Entry 8WI8 (electron microscopy, 2.70 A resolution); this record covers chains E and A of the 28 polymer chains in the assembly.

== Chain E ==
Protein: 50S ribosomal protein L2
From: Mycolicibacterium smegmatis MC2 155
UniProt: A0QSD4 (RL2_MYCS2); numbering as in UniProt (aligned over 1-278)
Chain sequence (278 residues; numbered 1 to 278; the number before each row is that of its first residue):
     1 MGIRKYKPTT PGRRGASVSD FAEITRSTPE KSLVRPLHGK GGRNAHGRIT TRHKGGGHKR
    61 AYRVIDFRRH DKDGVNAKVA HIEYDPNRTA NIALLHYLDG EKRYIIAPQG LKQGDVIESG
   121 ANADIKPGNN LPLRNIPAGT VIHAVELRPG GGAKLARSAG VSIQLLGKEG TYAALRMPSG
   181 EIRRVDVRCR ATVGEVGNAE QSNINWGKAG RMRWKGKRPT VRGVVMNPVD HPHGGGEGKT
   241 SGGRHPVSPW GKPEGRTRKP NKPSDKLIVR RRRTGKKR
Disordered / not traced: 1, 277-278

== Chain A ==
Molecule: 23S rRNA
From: Mycolicibacterium smegmatis MC2 155
Sequence (3119 nucleotides; row label = number of the first residue in the row):
     2 AAGUGUUUAA GGGCGCAUGG UGGAUGCCUU GGCACUGGGA GCCGAUGAAG GACGUAGGAG
    62 GCUGCGAUAA GCCUCGGGGA GCUGUCAACC GAGCGUUGAU CCGAGGAUGU CCGAAUGGGG
   122 AAACCCGGCA CGAGUGAUGU CGUGUCACCA GGCGCUGAAU AUAUAGGCGU CUGGGGGGAA
   182 CGCGGGGAAG UGAAACAUCU CAGUACCCGU AGGAAGAGAA AACAAAAUGU GAUUCCGUGA
   242 GUAGUGGCGA GCGAAAGCGG AGGAUGGCUA AACCGUAUGC AUGUGAUACC GGGUAGGGGU
   302 UGUGUGUGCG GGGUUGUGGG ACCUAUCUUU CCGGCUCUAC CUGGCUGGAG GGCAGUGAGA
   362 AAAUGUUGUG GUUAGCGGAA AUGGCUUGGG AUGGCCUGCC GUAGACGGUG AGAGCCCGGU
   422 ACGUGAAAAC CCGACGUCUG UCUUGAUGGU GUUCCCGAGU AGCAGCGGGC CCGUGGAAUC
   482 UGCUGUGAAU CUGCCGGGAC CACCCGGUAA GCCUGAAUAC UUCCCAGUGA CCGAUAGCGG
   542 AUUAGUACCG UGAGGGAAUG GUGAAAAGUA CCCCGGGAGG GGAGUGAAAG AGUACCUGAA
   602 ACCGUGCGCU UACAAUCCGU CAGAGCCCUC GACGUGUCGU GGGGUGAUGG CGUGCCUUUU
   662 GAAGAAUGAG CCUGCGAGUC AGGGACAUGU CGCGAGGUUA ACCCGGGUGG GGUAGCCGCA
   722 GCGAAAGCGA GUCUGAAUAG GGCGUAUCCA CACAAGAGUG UGUGGUGUAG UGGUGUGUUC
   782 UGGACCCGAA GCGGAGUGAU CUACCCAUGG CCAGGGUGAA GCGCGGGUAA GACCGCGUGG
   842 AGGCCCGAAC CCACUUAGGU UGAAGACUGA GGGGAUGAGC UGUGGGUAGG GGUGAAAGGC
   902 CAAUCAAACU CCGUGAUAGC UGGUUCUCCC CGAAAUGCAU UUAGGUGCAG CGUCGCAUGU
   962 UUCUUGCCGG AGGUAGAGCU ACUGGAUGGC CGAUGGGCCC CACAGGGUUA CUGACGUCAG
  1022 CCAAACUCCG AAUGCCGGUA AGUCCAAGAG UGCGGCAGUG AGACGGCGGG GGAUAAGCUC
  1082 CGUGCGUCGA GAGGGAAACA GCCCAGAUCG CCGGCUAAGG CCCCUAAGCG UGUGCUAAGU
  1142 GGAAAAGGAU GUGCAGUCGC GAAGACAACC AGGAGGUUGG CUUAGAAGCA GCCACCCUUG
  1202 AAAGAGUGCG UAAUAGCUCA CUGGUCAAGU GAUUGUGCGC CGAUAAUGUA GCGGGGCUCA
  1262 AGCACACCGC CGAAGCCGCG GCAGCCAACG UGUUGGCUGG GUAGGGGAGC GUCCUGCAUC
  1322 CGGUGAAGCC GCCGAGUGAU CGAGUGGUGG AGGGUGUGGG AGUGAGAAUG CAGGCAUGAG
  1382 UAGCGAUUAG GCAAGUGAGA ACCUUGCCCG CCGAAAGACC AAGGGUUCCU GGGCCAGGCC
  1442 AGUCCGCCCA GGGUGAGUCG GGACCUAAGG CGAGGCCGAC AGGCGUAGUC GAUGGACAAC
  1502 GGGUUGAUAU UCCCGUACCC GUGUAUGUGC GUCCAUGAUG AAUCAGCGGU ACUAACCAUC
  1562 CAAAACCACC GUGACCGCAC CUUUCGGGGU GUGGCGUUGG UGGGGCUGCA UGGGACCUUC
  1622 GUUGGUAGUA GUCAAGCGAU GGGGUGACGC AGGAAGGUAG CCGUACCGGU CAGUGGUAAU
  1682 ACCGGGGUAA GCCUGUAGGG AGUCAGAUAG GUAAAUCCGU CUGGCAUAUA UCCUGAGAGG
  1742 UGAUGCAUAG CCGAGUGAGG CGAAUUCGGU GAUCCUAUGC UGCCGAGAAA AGCCUCUAGC
  1802 GAGGACAUAC ACGGCCCGUA CCCCAAACCA ACACAGGUGG UCAGGUAGAG AAUACUAAGG
  1862 CGUACGAGUG AACUAUGGUU AAGGAACUCG GCAAAAUGCC CCCGUAACUU CGGGAGAAGG
  1922 GGGACCCACA UGGCGUGUAA GCCUUUACGG CCCAAGCGUG AGUGGGUGGC ACAAACCAGU
  1982 GAGAAGCGAC UGUUUACUAA AAACACAGGU CCGUGCGAAG UCGCAAGACG AUGUAUACGG
  2042 ACUGACGCCU GCCCGGUGCU GGAAGGUUAA GAGGACCCGU UAACUCCCUU UGGGGGUGAA
  2102 GCGGAGAAUU UAAGCCCCAG UAAACGGCGG UGGUAACUAU AACCAUCCUA AGGUAGCGAA
  2162 AUUCCUUGUC GGGUAAGUUC CGACCUGCAC GAAUGGCGUA ACGACUUCUC AACUGUCUCA
  2222 ACCAUAGACU CGGCGAAAUU GCACUACGAG UAAAGAUGCU CGUUACGCGC GGCAGGACGA
  2282 AAAGACCCCG GGACCUUCAC UACAACUUGG UAUUGGUGCU CGAUACGGUU UGUGUAGGAU
  2342 AGGUGGGAGA CUGUGAAGCU CACACGCCAG UGUGGGUGGA GUCGUUGUUG AAAUACCACU
  2402 CUGAUCGUAU UGGGCCUCUA ACCUCGGACC GUAUAUCCGG UUCAGGGACA GUGCCUGGUG
  2462 GGUAGUUUAA CUGGGGCGGU UGCCUCCUAA AAUGUAACGG AGGCGCCCAA AGGUUCCCUC
  2522 AACCUGGACG GCAAUCAGGU GUUGAGUGUA AGUGCACAAG GGAGCUUGAC UGCGAGACGG
  2582 ACAUGUCGAG CAGGGACGAA AGUCGGGACU AGUGAUCCGG CACCUCUGAG UGGAAGGGGU
  2642 GUCGCUCAAC GGAUAAAAGG UACCCCGGGG AUAACAGGCU GAUCUUCCCC AAGAGUCCAU
  2702 AUCGACGGGA UGGUUUGGCA CCUCGAUGUC GGCUCGUCGC AUCCUGGGGC UGGAGCAGGU
  2762 CCCAAGGGUU GGGCUGUUCG CCCAUUAAAG CGGCACGCGA GCUGGGUUUA GAACGUCGUG
  2822 AGACAGUUCG GUCUCUAUCC GCCGCGCGCG UCAGAAGCUU GAGGAAACCU GUCCCUAGUA
  2882 CGAGAGGACC GGGACGGACG AACCUCUGGU AUACCAGUUG UCCCACCAGG GGCACGGCUG
  2942 GAUAGCCACG UUCGGACAGG AUAACCGCUG AAAGCAUCUA AGCGGGAAAC CUCUUCCAAG
  3002 ACCAGGCUUC UCACCCUCUA GGAGGGAUAA GGCCCCCCGC AGACCACGGG AUUGAUAGAC
  3062 CAGACCUGGA AGCCUAGUAA UAGGUGCAGG GAACUGGCAC UAACCGGCCG AAAACUUAC
Disordered / not traced: 1171-1220, 1564-1607

== Interface between chain E and chain A ==
Residue-residue contacts - 263 pairs, chain E then chain A:
  Arg4(E) with A821(A), sugar contact; C1785(A), salt bridge to the phosphate
  Lys7(E) with A820(A), phosphate contact; A821(A), salt bridge to the phosphate
  Pro8(E) with C1912(A), phosphate contact; G1913(A), base contact
  Thr9(E) with A820(A), sugar contact; G1913(A), sugar contact
  Thr10(E) with G843(A), hydrogen bond to the phosphate; G844(A), hydrogen bond to the phosphate
  Pro11(E) with A1990(A), hydrogen bond to the base; C1991(A), base contact
  Gly12(E) with G844(A), phosphate contact
  Arg13(E) with A842(A), hydrogen bond to the sugar; G843(A), sugar contact; G844(A), phosphate contact
  Arg14(E) with U1911(A), hydrogen bond to the sugar; G1913(A), hydrogen bond to the base
  Val18(E) with G1786(A), phosphate contact
  Phe21(E) with C1785(A), phosphate contact; A1787(A), base contact
  Ser27(E) with A1787(A), base contact
  Lys31(E) with U1646(A), salt bridge to the phosphate; G1647(A), salt bridge to the phosphate; A1648(A), hydrogen bond to the sugar
  Pro36(E) with A1789(A), sugar contact; A1790(A), sugar contact
  His38(E) with C807(A), sugar contact; A808(A), phosphate contact; G1470(A), salt bridge to the phosphate
  Gly39(E) with C807(A), sugar contact; A808(A), hydrogen bond to the phosphate
  Lys40(E) with C2030(A), phosphate contact; G2031(A), phosphate contact; U2033(A), phosphate contact
  Gly41(E) with C806(A), sugar contact
  Gly42(E) with C2030(A), hydrogen bond to the sugar
  Arg43(E) with C805(A), hydrogen bond to the sugar; C806(A), hydrogen bond to the sugar; G887(A), base contact; C2030(A), sugar contact
  Asn44(E) with C2023(A), hydrogen bond to the base; G2028(A), base contact; A2029(A), sugar contact; C2030(A), sugar contact
  Ala45(E) with A2029(A), hydrogen bond to the sugar
  His46(E) with U888(A), sugar contact; C2023(A), hydrogen bond to the sugar
  Gly47(E) with G887(A), sugar contact; U888(A), sugar contact
  Arg48(E) with U888(A), sugar contact; A889(A), salt bridge to the phosphate; G890(A), salt bridge to the phosphate; G892(A), sugar contact; G893(A), salt bridge to the phosphate; U894(A), phosphate contact; C2023(A), hydrogen bond to the phosphate; G2024(A), salt bridge to the phosphate
  Ile49(E) with U894(A), hydrogen bond to the phosphate; G895(A), phosphate contact; U2022(A), sugar contact
  Thr50(E) with G2021(A), base contact; U2022(A), base contact; C2023(A), sugar contact; C2030(A), hydrogen bond to the base
  Thr51(E) with G2021(A), hydrogen bond to the base; C2030(A), hydrogen bond to the base; G2031(A), hydrogen bond to the sugar; G2040(A), phosphate contact
  Arg52(E) with G2041(A), salt bridge to the phosphate; A2042(A), salt bridge to the phosphate
  His53(E) with G2041(A), salt bridge to the phosphate
  Lys54(E) with G2031(A), phosphate contact; A2032(A), salt bridge to the phosphate; G2040(A), salt bridge to the phosphate
  Gly55(E) with C806(A), phosphate contact; C807(A), phosphate contact
  Gly56(E) with C806(A), hydrogen bond to the phosphate; C807(A), hydrogen bond to the phosphate
  His58(E) with G1786(A), base contact; A1787(A), sugar contact; G1788(A), hydrogen bond to the base
  Lys59(E) with U809(A), salt bridge to the phosphate; A1787(A), sugar contact; G1788(A), sugar contact; A1789(A), sugar contact
  Arg60(E) with A1787(A), salt bridge to the phosphate; G1788(A), phosphate contact
  Ala61(E) with G1788(A), hydrogen bond to the phosphate
  Tyr62(E) with U2033(A), stacking on the base; G2034(A), hydrogen bond to the phosphate
  Arg63(E) with A1787(A), hydrogen bond to the sugar; G1788(A), salt bridge to the phosphate
  Arg68(E) with G2428(A), phosphate contact; A2429(A), salt bridge to the phosphate
  Lys78(E) with C1722(A), phosphate contact
  Tyr84(E) with A1787(A), hydrogen bond to the phosphate
  Pro86(E) with A1787(A), sugar contact; G1788(A), phosphate contact
  Asn87(E) with G2034(A), sugar contact
  Arg88(E) with G2034(A), salt bridge to the phosphate; U2035(A), salt bridge to the phosphate
  Thr89(E) with A2038(A), phosphate contact
  His96(E) with U1721(A), phosphate contact
  Leu98(E) with U1721(A), sugar contact
  Asp99(E) with G1711(A), base contact; G1720(A), hydrogen bond to the base
  Gly100(E) with G1720(A), hydrogen bond to the sugar; U1721(A), sugar contact
  Glu101(E) with G1711(A), sugar contact
  Lys102(E) with G1720(A), phosphate contact; U1721(A), salt bridge to the phosphate
  Leu147(E) with C2017(A), sugar contact
  Arg148(E) with U2425(A), hydrogen bond to the sugar; G2427(A), salt bridge to the phosphate
  Gly150(E) with G2427(A), sugar contact; G2428(A), sugar contact
  Gly151(E) with G2427(A), hydrogen bond to the sugar
  Lys154(E) with C2017(A), sugar contact; G2018(A), salt bridge to the phosphate; U2035(A), hydrogen bond to the sugar
  Leu155(E) with G2016(A), base contact; U2035(A), sugar contact
  Ala156(E) with U2035(A), hydrogen bond to the sugar; A2036(A), hydrogen bond to the phosphate
  Arg157(E) with G2034(A), salt bridge to the phosphate; U2035(A), salt bridge to the phosphate; A2036(A), hydrogen bond to the phosphate
  Ser158(E) with U2035(A), phosphate contact; A2036(A), hydrogen bond to the phosphate; U2037(A), hydrogen bond to the sugar; A2038(A), sugar contact
  Ala159(E) with U2037(A), hydrogen bond to the sugar
  Gly160(E) with U2037(A), base contact
  Val161(E) with A2036(A), phosphate contact
  Tyr172(E) with G2447(A), phosphate contact
  Met177(E) with G2016(A), base contact
  Pro178(E) with G2016(A), base contact; A2036(A), sugar contact
  Ser179(E) with G2016(A), hydrogen bond to the base; A2036(A), hydrogen bond to the sugar
  Glu181(E) with G2016(A), hydrogen bond to the sugar
  Arg183(E) with G2016(A), hydrogen bond to the phosphate; C2017(A), salt bridge to the phosphate
  Arg188(E) with A2445(A), sugar contact; G2446(A), phosphate contact
  Ala199(E) with U2037(A), hydrogen bond to the base
  Gln201(E) with U2037(A), base contact; A2038(A), phosphate contact
  Ser202(E) with U2037(A), hydrogen bond to the base
  Asn205(E) with A2008(A), hydrogen bond to the sugar; G2009(A), sugar contact
  Trp206(E) with A2008(A), phosphate contact; G2009(A), phosphate contact
  Gly207(E) with A2008(A), hydrogen bond to the sugar
  Lys208(E) with G844(A), salt bridge to the phosphate; A879(A), salt bridge to the phosphate; A2008(A), sugar contact
  Ala209(E) with G844(A), hydrogen bond to the base; A879(A), base contact; C2007(A), hydrogen bond to the sugar; A2008(A), sugar contact
  Gly210(E) with G844(A), hydrogen bond to the base; A879(A), phosphate contact
  Arg211(E) with G1786(A), salt bridge to the phosphate
  Met212(E) with A2008(A), phosphate contact
  Arg213(E) with A879(A), hydrogen bond to the base; A896(A), base contact
  Trp214(E) with A879(A), hydrogen bond to the phosphate; G1786(A), stacking on the base
  Arg218(E) with C805(A), phosphate contact; C806(A), salt bridge to the phosphate; G895(A), salt bridge to the phosphate; A896(A), salt bridge to the phosphate
  Pro219(E) with A896(A), sugar contact; A2006(A), sugar contact
  Thr220(E) with A2006(A), sugar contact; C2007(A), hydrogen bond to the phosphate
  Val221(E) with A896(A), sugar contact; A897(A), base contact; A2006(A), phosphate contact
  Arg222(E) with C2005(A), salt bridge to the phosphate; A2006(A), salt bridge to the phosphate; C2043(A), phosphate contact; U2044(A), salt bridge to the phosphate; G2045(A), base contact
  Gly223(E) with C2043(A), hydrogen bond to the phosphate
  Val224(E) with C2043(A), hydrogen bond to the phosphate; U2044(A), phosphate contact
  Val225(E) with A897(A), hydrogen bond to the sugar; C2005(A), phosphate contact
  Met226(E) with A897(A), base contact
  Asn227(E) with A898(A), base contact; G899(A), sugar contact
  Pro228(E) with C2296(A), sugar contact; U2297(A), phosphate contact
  Val229(E) with G899(A), base contact; A908(A), base contact
  Asp230(E) with G895(A), hydrogen bond to the base; A897(A), base contact
  His231(E) with A2042(A), salt bridge to the phosphate
  His233(E) with A2042(A), hydrogen bond to the phosphate; C2043(A), salt bridge to the phosphate
  Gly235(E) with A2822(A), phosphate contact
  Gly236(E) with A2822(A), hydrogen bond to the phosphate; G2823(A), hydrogen bond to the phosphate
  Glu237(E) with G2823(A), hydrogen bond to the base; A2824(A), phosphate contact
  Gly238(E) with A2814(A), hydrogen bond to the phosphate; C2815(A), phosphate contact
  Lys239(E) with U2195(A), sugar contact; G2196(A), salt bridge to the phosphate; A2814(A), phosphate contact; C2815(A), hydrogen bond to the phosphate
  Thr240(E) with U2195(A), hydrogen bond to the sugar
  Ser241(E) with C2126(A), phosphate contact; G2127(A), phosphate contact; U2195(A), hydrogen bond to the sugar
  Gly243(E) with U2820(A), hydrogen bond to the sugar; G2821(A), sugar contact
  Arg244(E) with C2126(A), sugar contact; U2298(A), salt bridge to the phosphate; G2463(A), salt bridge to the phosphate
  His245(E) with U2058(A), hydrogen bond to the base; G2059(A), sugar contact; C2126(A), sugar contact
  Pro246(E) with A2125(A), sugar contact
  Val247(E) with A2042(A), sugar contact
  Ser248(E) with G2041(A), sugar contact
  Pro249(E) with G2041(A), phosphate contact; A2042(A), phosphate contact
  Trp250(E) with G2021(A), sugar contact; U2022(A), sugar contact; C2023(A), phosphate contact
  Lys252(E) with U2022(A), phosphate contact
  Glu254(E) with C2013(A), sugar contact; G2041(A), base contact; C2060(A), sugar contact
  Gly255(E) with G2014(A), sugar contact; C2060(A), phosphate contact; U2061(A), phosphate contact
  Arg256(E) with G2014(A), salt bridge to the phosphate; U2015(A), phosphate contact; U2061(A), hydrogen bond to the phosphate; G2062(A), salt bridge to the phosphate
  Thr257(E) with G2014(A), hydrogen bond to the sugar; U2015(A), sugar contact; A2020(A), hydrogen bond to the phosphate; G2021(A), phosphate contact
  Arg258(E) with U2015(A), phosphate contact; G2016(A), salt bridge to the phosphate; C2017(A), salt bridge to the phosphate
  Lys259(E) with G2452(A), salt bridge to the phosphate
  Lys262(E) with C2017(A), salt bridge to the phosphate
  Ser264(E) with C2017(A), hydrogen bond to the phosphate
  Lys266(E) with G2447(A), phosphate contact; G2448(A), salt bridge to the phosphate
  Ile268(E) with G2016(A), sugar contact
  Arg271(E) with U2015(A), salt bridge to the phosphate; G2016(A), salt bridge to the phosphate
  Arg272(E) with G2014(A), salt bridge to the phosphate; U2015(A), salt bridge to the phosphate
  Thr274(E) with C2013(A), hydrogen bond to the phosphate
Also at the interface, not in a pair above, chain E (142 interface residues in all): Tyr6, Pro29, Ser32, Arg35, Leu37, Phe67, Tyr97, Pro149, Asn198, Ile204, Pro232, Gly234, Gly251, Asn261
Also at the interface, not in a pair above, chain A (124 interface residues in all): C845, A1469, G1484, C1485, G1486, G1645, G1650, C1784, A2004, A2019, A2027, C2039, A2046, A2201, A2306, U2308, U2309, G2462

== In short ==
The interface between chain E and chain A involves 142 residues on one side and 124 on the other, with 71
hydrogen bonds, 51 salt bridges and 2 aromatic stacking contacts. Polar pairs include Pro11(E)-A1990(A),
Arg14(E)-G1913(A) and Asn44(E)-C2023(A).
Here chain E is 50S ribosomal protein L2 and chain A is 23S rRNA, both from Mycolicibacterium smegmatis MC2
155. Entry 8WI8 (Cryo- EM structure of Mycobacterium smegmatis 50S ribosomal subunit (body 1) of 70S ribosome,
bS1 and ...) was determined by electron microscopy, deposited together with 8WHX, 8WHY, 8WI7, 8WI9, 8WIB,
8WIC, 8WID and 8WIF.
